PDB entry 6FVT | electron microscopy, 4.10 A resolution (low resolution: residue-level contacts below are approximate; hydrogen-bond / salt-bridge calls are withheld) | chains H and M of the 47 polymer chains in the assembly

== Chain H ==
Name: 26S proteasome regulatory subunit 7 homolog
Organism: Saccharomyces cerevisiae (strain ATCC 204508 / S288c)
Reference sequence: P33299 (PRS7_YEAST); residue numbers follow UniProt; this construct covers 42-467
Sequence (426 residues; row label = number of the first residue in the row):
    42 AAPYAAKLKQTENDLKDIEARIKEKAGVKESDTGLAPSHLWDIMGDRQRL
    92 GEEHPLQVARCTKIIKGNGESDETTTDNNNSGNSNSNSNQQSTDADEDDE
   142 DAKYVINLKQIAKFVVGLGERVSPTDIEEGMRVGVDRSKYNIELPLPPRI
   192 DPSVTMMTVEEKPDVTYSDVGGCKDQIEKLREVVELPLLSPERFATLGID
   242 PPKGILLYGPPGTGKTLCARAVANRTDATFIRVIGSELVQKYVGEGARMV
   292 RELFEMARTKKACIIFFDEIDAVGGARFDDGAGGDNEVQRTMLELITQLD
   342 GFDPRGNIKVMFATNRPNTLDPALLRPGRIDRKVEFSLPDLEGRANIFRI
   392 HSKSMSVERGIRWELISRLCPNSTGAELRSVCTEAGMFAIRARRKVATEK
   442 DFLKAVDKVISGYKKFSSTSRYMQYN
Curated features (UniProtKB/Swiss-Prot):
  - binding site (ATP): Gly250 to Thr257
  - modified residue (Phosphoserine): Ser164, Ser231
Ion coordination: Mg2+: Thr257 (together with ATP)
Residues lining bound ligands:
  - ATP (adenosine-5'-triphosphate), molecule 1: Asp210, Gly212, Pro251, Pro252, Gly253, Thr254, Gly255, Lys256, Thr257, Leu258, Arg261, Asn356, Ile388, His392, Gly416, Ala417, Arg420
  - ATP, molecule 2: Asp341, Arg367, Arg370

== Chain M ==
Name: 26S proteasome regulatory subunit 6A
Organism: Saccharomyces cerevisiae (strain ATCC 204508 / S288c)
Reference sequence: P33297 (PRS6A_YEAST); numbering as in UniProt (aligned over 14-434)
Sequence (421 residues; row label = number of the first residue in the row):
    14 GDDELDQEILNLSTQELQTRAKLLDNEIRIFRSELQRLSHENNVMLEKIK
    64 DNKEKIKNNRQLPYLVANVVEVMDMNEIEDKENSESTTQGGNVNLDNTAV
   114 GKAAVVKTSSRQTVFLPMVGLVDPDKLKPNDLVGVNKDSYLILDTLPSEF
   164 DSRVKAMEVDEKPTETYSDVGGLDKQIEELVEAIVLPMKRADKFKDMGIR
   214 APKGALMYGPPGTGKTLLARACAAQTNATFLKLAAPQLVQMYIGEGAKLV
   264 RDAFALAKEKAPTIIFIDELDAIGTKRFDSEKSGDREVQRTMLELLNQLD
   314 GFSSDDRVKVLAATNRVDVLDPALLRSGRLDRKIEFPLPSEDSRAQILQI
   364 HSRKMTTDDDINWQELARSTDEFNGAQLKAVTVEAGMIALRNGQSSVKHE
   414 DFVEGISEVQARKSKSVSFYA
Curated features (UniProtKB/Swiss-Prot):
  - binding site (ATP): Gly222 to Thr229
  - modified residue: Tyr180 (Phosphotyrosine)
Ion coordination: Mg2+: Glu282 (together with ATP)
Residues lining bound ligands:
  - ATP (adenosine-5'-triphosphate), molecule 1: Asp182, Val183, Gly184, Leu186, Pro223, Pro224, Gly225, Thr226, Gly227, Lys228, Thr229, Leu230, Glu282, Asn328, Ile360, Ile363, His364, Gly388, Ala389, Lys392
  - ATP, molecule 2: Arg213, Asp313, Arg339, Arg342

== Chain H / chain M interface ==
Residue-residue contacts - 111 pairs, chain H then chain M:
  Arg101(H) with Ser165(M)
  Cys102(H) with Ser165(M)
  Thr103(H) with Glu162(M); Phe163(M)
  Lys104(H) with Glu162(M); Lys168(M)
  Asp113(H) with Arg73(M)
  Glu114(H) with Lys66(M)
  Thr115(H) with Leu134(M); Lys139(M)
  Thr116(H) with Lys66(M)
  Asn119(H) with Asp136(M); Lys139(M)
  Gln132(H) with Lys63(M); Lys66(M)
  Ser133(H) with Lys63(M)
  Thr134(H) with Lys63(M); Glu67(M)
  Asp135(H) with Lys70(M)
  Asp139(H) with Lys70(M)
  Asp140(H) with Arg73(M)
  Lys144(H) with Tyr77(M)
  Gln151(H) with Arg124(M)
  Ile152(H) with Ser122(M)
  Ala153(H) with Ser122(M)
  Lys154(H) with Leu78(M); Val79(M); Ser122(M); Glu162(M)
  Phe155(H) with Tyr77(M); Leu78(M); Val79(M)
  Val156(H) with Leu75(M); Pro76(M); Tyr77(M); Val79(M); Leu159(M)
  Val157(H) with Leu75(M)
  Gly158(H) with Leu75(M)
  Glu170(H) with Lys168(M)
  Lys180(H) with Pro76(M)
  Tyr181(H) with Pro76(M)
  Lys220(H) with Glu421(M); Lys426(M)
  Glu223(H) with Met400(M); Arg404(M)
  Arg234(H) with Leu403(M)
  Phe235(H) with Met400(M); Leu403(M)
  Leu238(H) with Met368(M); Thr369(M); Ser408(M)
  Gly239(H) with Lys367(M); Met368(M)
  Ile240(H) with Met368(M); Val396(M); Met400(M)
  Asp241(H) with Val396(M)
  Pro243(H) with Met400(M)
  Val284(H) with Val252(M); Gln253(M); Asp298(M)
  Arg292(H) with Pro249(M)
  Arg318(H) with Glu282(M); Asp284(M); Asn328(M); Arg329(M)
  Asp320(H) with Thr288(M); Arg290(M)
  Asp321(H) with Phe291(M)
  Gly322(H) with Ser293(M)
  Ala323(H) with Ser293(M); Lys295(M)
  Gly324(H) with Phe291(M); Gly297(M); Asp298(M)
  Gly325(H) with Phe291(M)
  Asn327(H) with Phe291(M); Asp298(M)
  Gln330(H) with Asp284(M)
  Arg331(H) with Pro249(M); Val252(M); Ala285(M); Val301(M)
  Leu334(H) with Pro249(M); Glu282(M); Asp284(M)
  Glu335(H) with Pro249(M); Gln250(M)
  Thr338(H) with Glu282(M)
  Asp341(H) with Arg233(M)
  Gly342(H) with Arg233(M)
  Phe343(H) with Thr229(M); Ala232(M); Arg233(M); Phe243(M); Lys245(M); Phe279(M)
  Asp344(H) with Arg233(M); Lys245(M)
  Pro345(H) with Pro176(M); Arg233(M)
  Asp362(H) with Arg329(M)
  Ala364(H) with Asn328(M)
  Arg367(H) with Gly225(M)
  Pro368(H) with Gln390(M); Ala393(M)
  Arg373(H) with Glu397(M); Glu421(M)
  Lys374(H) with Lys426(M)
  Glu376(H) with Ser427(M)
Also at the interface, not in a pair above, chain H (73 interface residues in all): Ile106, Asp118, Asn120, Val146, Gly171, Tyr283, Gly285, Glu286, Arg289, Pro363
Also at the interface, not in a pair above, chain M (75 interface residues in all): Ile62, Ile69, Asp138, Lys150, Asp157, Pro160, Lys175, Pro224, Ala247, Met254, Asp281, Glu300, Ala389, Gly399, Gln407, Ala424

== In short ==
The interface between chain H and chain M involves 73 residues on one side and 75 on the other. One ATP
molecule is bound between chain H and chain M. Bound to chain H: ATP. Ligands of chain M: ATP.
Here chain H is 26S proteasome regulatory subunit 7 homolog and chain M is 26S proteasome regulatory subunit
6A, both from Saccharomyces cerevisiae (strain ATCC 204508 / S288c). Entry 6FVT (26S proteasome, s1 state) was
determined by electron microscopy, deposited together with 6FVW, 6FVU, 6FVV, 6FVX and 6FVY.
